PDB entry 5IOK | X-ray diffraction, 2.22 A resolution | chains A and C

Chain A:
Molecule: Transcription initiation factor TFIID subunit 14
Source organism: Saccharomyces cerevisiae (strain ATCC 204508 / S288c)
Reference sequence: P35189 (TAF14_YEAST); numbering as in UniProt (aligned over 1-137)
Amino-acid sequence (142 residues; numbered -4 to 137; the number before each row is that of its first residue; numbers below 1 keep their minus sign (Gly-4 is residue -4)):
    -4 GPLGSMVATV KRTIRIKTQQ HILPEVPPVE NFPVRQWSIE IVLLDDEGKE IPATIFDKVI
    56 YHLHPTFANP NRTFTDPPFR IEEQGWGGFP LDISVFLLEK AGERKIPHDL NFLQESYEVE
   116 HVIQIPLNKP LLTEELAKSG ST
Construct notes: expression tag (-4 to 0)
Reported in the primary citation:
  - conformationally variable residues (side-chain flip): Trp81
  - contacts within the chain: His59-Thr61 (hydrogen bond)

Chain C:
Molecule: (Ace)qtar(kcr)st
Amino-acid sequence (8 residues; row label = number of the first residue in the row):
     3 XQTARXST
Modified positions: ACE (acetyl group) at position 3; KCR (N-6-crotonyl-L-lysine) at position 8

Interface between chain A and chain C:
Contacting residue pairs (24; chain A residue first):
  Phe27(A) - Ala6(C)  hydrophobic
  Arg30(A) - ACE_3(C)
  Arg30(A) - Gln4(C)
  His59(A) - KCR_8(C)
  His59(A) - Ser9(C)  hydrogen bond (side chain-backbone)
  Thr61(A) - KCR_8(C)
  Phe62(A) - KCR_8(C)
  Gln79(A) - KCR_8(C)
  Gly80(A) - KCR_8(C)
  Trp81(A) - Ala6(C)
  Trp81(A) - KCR_8(C)
  Gly82(A) - Ala6(C)
  Gly82(A) - KCR_8(C)
  Gly83(A) - Ala6(C)  hydrogen bond (backbone-backbone)
  Gly83(A) - Arg7(C)
  Gly83(A) - KCR_8(C)  hydrogen bond (backbone-backbone)
  Phe84(A) - Arg7(C)
  Phe84(A) - KCR_8(C)
  Pro85(A) - Arg7(C)
  Asp104(A) - Arg7(C)  salt bridge
  Asn106(A) - Arg7(C)
  Phe107(A) - Gln4(C)
  Phe107(A) - Ala6(C)
  Leu108(A) - Gln4(C)  hydrogen bond (backbone-backbone)
Interface residues without a listed pair, chain A (17 interface residues in all): Leu105
Interface residues without a listed pair, chain C (8 interface residues in all): Thr5, Thr10
The authors on this interface:
  - interface residues, chain A: Thr61(A), Phe62(A), Gln79(A), Trp81(A), Gly82(A)

Summary:
The interface between chain A and chain C involves 17 residues on one side and 8 on the other, with 4 hydrogen
bonds and 1 salt bridge. Among the polar pairs are Asp104(A)-Arg7(C), His59(A)-Ser9(C) and Gly83(A)-Ala6(C).
From the paper: interface residues Thr61(A), Phe62(A) and Gln79(A) among others; conformational variability at
Trp81(A).
Here chain A is Transcription initiation factor TFIID subunit 14 (Saccharomyces cerevisiae (strain ATCC 204508
/ S288c)) and chain C is (Ace)qtar(kcr)st. Entry 5IOK (Crystal structure of Taf14 YEATS domain in complex with
histone H3K9cr) was determined by X-ray diffraction.
